Entry 2BSQ (X-ray diffraction, 3.00 A resolution); this record covers chains G and I of the 10 polymer chains in the assembly.

Chain G:
Molecule: Trafficking protein A
Source organism: Neisseria gonorrhoeae
Notes: fragment: dna-binding protein, residues 2-78
UniProtKB: Q5F881 (Q5F881_NEIG1); numbering as in UniProt (aligned over 2-78)
Chain sequence (77 residues; row label = number of the first residue in the row):
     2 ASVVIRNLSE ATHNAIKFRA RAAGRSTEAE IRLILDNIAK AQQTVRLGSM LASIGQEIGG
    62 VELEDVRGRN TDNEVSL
Unresolved in the structure: 70-78
Curated features (UniProtKB/Swiss-Prot):
  - mutagenesis: Arg7 (R7A: Loss of DNA-binding, still binds FitB)

Chain I:
Molecule: Ir36, forward strand
Sequence (36 nucleotides; row label = number of the first residue in the row):
     1 AGATTGCTAT CATTTTTTTT ATTTTGATAG CATXTG
Modified positions: 5IU (5-iodo-2'-deoxyuridine-5'-monophosphate) at position 34

How chain G and chain I interact:
Contacting residue pairs (7):
  His14(G) - DC7(I)  phosphate contact
  Ser27(G) - DT5(I)  hydrogen bond to the phosphate
  Ser27(G) - DG6(I)  phosphate contact
  Thr28(G) - DG6(I)  hydrogen bond to the phosphate
  Glu29(G) - DT5(I)  sugar contact
  Glu29(G) - DG6(I)  hydrogen bond to the phosphate
  Arg33(G) - DT5(I)  salt bridge to the phosphate
Other interface residues (no listed pair), chain G (9 interface residues in all): Val5, Arg7, Lys18, Ala30
Other interface residues (no listed pair), chain I (5 interface residues in all): DA9, DT10

Summary:
Chain G and chain I form an interface of 9 and 5 residues respectively; the contacts include 3 hydrogen bonds
and 1 salt bridge. Polar contacts include Ser27(G)-DT5(I), Thr28(G)-DG6(I) and Glu29(G)-DG6(I). UniProt lists
one mutagenesis site on chain G.
Here chain G is Trafficking protein A (Neisseria gonorrhoeae) and chain I is Ir36, forward strand. Entry 2BSQ
(FitAB bound to DNA) was determined by X-ray diffraction together with 2H1C and 2H1O from the same study.
